PDB entry 8K3Z | electron microscopy, 2.81 A resolution | chains A and C of the 6 polymer chains in the assembly

# Chain A
Protein: C-X-C chemokine receptor type 4
From: Homo sapiens
UniProt: P61073 (CXCR4_HUMAN); residues 25-320 here = UniProt positions 25-320
Chain sequence (296 residues; numbered 25 to 320; the number before each row is that of its first residue):
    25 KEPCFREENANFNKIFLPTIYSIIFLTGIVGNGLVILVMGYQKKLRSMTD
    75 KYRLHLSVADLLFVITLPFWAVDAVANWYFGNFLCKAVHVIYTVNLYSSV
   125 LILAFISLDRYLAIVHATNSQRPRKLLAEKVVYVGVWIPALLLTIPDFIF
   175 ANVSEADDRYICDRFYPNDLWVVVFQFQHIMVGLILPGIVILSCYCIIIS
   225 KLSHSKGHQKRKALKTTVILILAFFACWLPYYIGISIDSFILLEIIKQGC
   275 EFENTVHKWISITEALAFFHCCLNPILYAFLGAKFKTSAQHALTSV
Cystine bridges: Cys28-Cys274, Cys109-Cys186

# Chain C
Protein: Guanine nucleotide-binding protein G(i) subunit alpha-1
From: Homo sapiens
UniProt: P63096 (GNAI1_HUMAN); numbering as in UniProt (aligned over 1-354)
Chain sequence (354 residues; each row starts with the number of its first residue):
     1 MGCTLSAEDKAAVERSKMIDRNLREDGEKAAREVKLLLLGAGESGKSTIV
    51 KQMKIIHEAGYSEEECKQYKAVVYSNTIQSIIAIIRAMGRLKIDFGDSAR
   101 ADDARQLFVLAGAAEEGFMTAELAGVIKRLWKDSGVQACFNRSREYQLND
   151 SAAYYLNDLDRIAQPNYIPTQQDVLRTRVKTTGIVETHFTFKDLHFKMFD
   201 VGGQRSERKKWIHCFEGVTAIIFCVALSDYDLVLAEDEEMNRMHESMKLF
   251 DSICNNKWFTDTSIILFLNKKDLFEEKIKKSPLTICYPEYAGSNTYEEAA
   301 AYIQCQFEDLNKRKDTKEIYTHFTCATDTKNVQFVFDAVTDVIIKNNLKD
   351 CGLF
Not modelled in the structure: 59-179
Swiss-Prot annotation at these positions:
  - region: Lys35 to Thr48 (G1 motif), Asp173 to Thr181 (G2 motif), Phe196 to Arg205 (G3 motif), Ile265 to Asp272 (G4 motif), Thr324 to Thr329 (G5 motif)
  - binding site (GTP): Glu43 to Thr48, Ser151, Leu175 to Thr181, Asp200 to Gln204, Asn269 to Asp272, Ala326
  - binding site (Mg(2+)): Ser47, Thr181
  - modified residue: Arg178 (ADP-ribosylarginine), Gln204 (Deamidated glutamine), Cys351 (ADP-ribosylcysteine)
  - lipidation: Gly2 (N-myristoyl glycine), Cys3 (S-palmitoyl cysteine)
  - natural variant: Gly40 (G40C: In NEDHISB; G40R: In NEDHISB), Gly45 (G45D: In NEDHISB), Thr48 (T48I: In NEDHISB; T48K: In NEDHISB), Gln52 (Q52P: In NEDHISB), Ser75 (deletion: In NEDHISB; uncertain significance), Gln172 (deletion: In NEDHISB), Asp173 (D173V: In NEDHISB), Glu186 to Phe189 (deletion: In NEDHISB; uncertain significance), Cys224 (C224Y: In NEDHISB), Lys270 (K270N: In NEDHISB; K270R: In NEDHISB), Asp272 (D272G: In NEDHISB), Ala326 (A326P: In NEDHISB), 1 further natural variant entry in UniProt
  - mutagenesis: Gly42 (G42R: Abolishes switch to an activated conformation and dissociation from beta and gamma subunits upon GTP binding. Abolishes interaction with RGS family members), Glu116 (E116L: Enhances interaction (inactive GDP-bound) with RGS14), Gln147 (Q147L: Enhances interaction (inactive GDP-bound) with RGS14), Glu245 (E245L: Enhances interaction (inactive GDP-bound) with RGS14)

# How chain A and chain C interact
Contacting residue pairs (28):
  Thr73(A) with Asp350(C); Cys351(C)
  Arg134(A) with Cys351(C), hydrogen bond (side chain-backbone); Leu353(C)
  Ala137(A) with Asn347(C), hydrogen bond (backbone-side chain)
  Ile138(A) with Ile344(C); Asn347(C); Leu348(C), hydrophobic
  Ala141(A) with Ile343(C), hydrophobic; Ile344(C), hydrophobic; Asn347(C)
  Thr142(A) with Ile343(C)
  Arg146(A) with Arg32(C)
  Lys149(A) with Glu28(C), salt bridge
  Lys230(A) with Lys314(C), hydrogen bond (side chain-backbone); Lys317(C); Glu318(C), salt bridge
  His232(A) with Asp315(C)
  Gln233(A) with Asp315(C); Thr316(C)
  Lys234(A) with Asp341(C), salt bridge
  Ala237(A) with Leu348(C), hydrophobic; Leu353(C)
  Thr240(A) with Leu353(C), hydrogen bond (side chain-backbone)
  Thr241(A) with Leu353(C)
  Ala307(A) with Lys349(C)
  Lys308(A) with Lys349(C); Asp350(C), salt bridge
Also at the interface, not in a pair above, chain A (23 interface residues in all): Ser71, Gln145, Ile222, Leu226, Lys236, Leu244
Also at the interface, not in a pair above, chain C (21 interface residues in all): Leu194, Thr340, Lys345, Gly352, Phe354

# Overview
23 residues of chain A face 21 of chain C across their interface; the contacts include 4 hydrogen bonds and 4
salt bridges. Among the polar pairs are Lys149(A)-Glu28(C), Lys230(A)-Glu318(C) and Lys234(A)-Asp341(C).
Here chain A is C-X-C chemokine receptor type 4 and chain C is Guanine nucleotide-binding protein G(i) subunit
alpha-1, both from Homo sapiens. Entry 8K3Z (Cryo-EM structure of CXCR4 in complex with CXCL12) was determined
by electron microscopy.
